9NE6 - chains A and T of the 6 polymer chains in the assembly; structure by electron microscopy, 3.11 A resolution.

== Chain A ==
Protein: DNA polymerase epsilon catalytic subunit A
From: Homo sapiens
Notes: EC 2.7.7.7, 3.1.11.-
UniProt: Q07864 (DPOE1_HUMAN); numbering as in UniProt (aligned over 1-1200)
Sequence (1200 residues; row label = number of the first residue in the row):
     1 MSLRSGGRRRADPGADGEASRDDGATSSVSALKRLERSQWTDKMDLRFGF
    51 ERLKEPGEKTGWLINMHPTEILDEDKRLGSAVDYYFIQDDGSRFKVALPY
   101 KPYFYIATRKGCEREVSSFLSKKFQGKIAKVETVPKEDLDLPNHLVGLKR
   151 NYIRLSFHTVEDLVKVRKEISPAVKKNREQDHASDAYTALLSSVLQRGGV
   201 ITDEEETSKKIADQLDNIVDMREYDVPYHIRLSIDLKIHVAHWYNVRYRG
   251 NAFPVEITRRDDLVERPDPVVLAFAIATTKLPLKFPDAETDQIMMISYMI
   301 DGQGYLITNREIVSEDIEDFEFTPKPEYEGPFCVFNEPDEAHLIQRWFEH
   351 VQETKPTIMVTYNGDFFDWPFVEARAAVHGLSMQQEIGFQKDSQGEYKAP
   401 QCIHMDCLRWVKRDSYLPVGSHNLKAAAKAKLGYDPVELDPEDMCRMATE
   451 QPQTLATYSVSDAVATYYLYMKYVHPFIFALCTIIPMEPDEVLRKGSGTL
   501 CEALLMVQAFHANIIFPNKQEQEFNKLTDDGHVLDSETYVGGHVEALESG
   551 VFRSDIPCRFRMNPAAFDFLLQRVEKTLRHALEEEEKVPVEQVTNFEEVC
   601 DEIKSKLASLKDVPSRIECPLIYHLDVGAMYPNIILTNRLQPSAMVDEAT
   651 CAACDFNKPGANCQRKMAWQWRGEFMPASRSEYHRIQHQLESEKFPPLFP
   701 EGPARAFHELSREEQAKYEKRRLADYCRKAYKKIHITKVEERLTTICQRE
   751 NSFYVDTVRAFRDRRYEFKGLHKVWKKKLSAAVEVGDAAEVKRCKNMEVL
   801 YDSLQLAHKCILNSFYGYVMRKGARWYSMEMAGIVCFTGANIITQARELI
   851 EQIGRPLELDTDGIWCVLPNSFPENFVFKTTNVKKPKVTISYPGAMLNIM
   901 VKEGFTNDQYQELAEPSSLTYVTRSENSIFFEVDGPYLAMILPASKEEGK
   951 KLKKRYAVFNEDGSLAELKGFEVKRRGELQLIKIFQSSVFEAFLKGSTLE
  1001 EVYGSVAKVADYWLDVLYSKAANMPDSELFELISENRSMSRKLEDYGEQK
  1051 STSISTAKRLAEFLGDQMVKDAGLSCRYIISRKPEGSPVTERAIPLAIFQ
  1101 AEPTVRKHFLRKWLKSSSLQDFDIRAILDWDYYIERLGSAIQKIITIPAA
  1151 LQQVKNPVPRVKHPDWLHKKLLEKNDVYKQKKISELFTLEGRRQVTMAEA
Unresolved in the structure: 1-26, 182-212, 868, 1199-1200
Sequence notes: conflict Ala275 (Asp in Q07864), Ala277 (Glu in Q07864)
Curated features (UniProtKB/Swiss-Prot):
  - modified residue: Ser1184 (Phosphoserine)
  - natural variant: Ala189 (A189T: Found in a colorectal sample), Arg231 (R231H: Found in a colorectal sample), Pro286 (P286H: Found in a colorectal sample; P286R: Found in a colorectal sample), Phe367 (F367S: Found in a colorectal sample), Val411 (V411L: In CRCS12; uncertain significance), Leu424 (L424V: In CRCS12), Pro436 (P436R: Found in a colorectal sample), Tyr458 (Y458F: In CRCS12; uncertain significance), Ser459 (S459F: Found in a colorectal sample), Arg762 (R762W: Found in a colorectal sample), Lys777 (K777N: Found in a colorectal sample), Ala1007 (A1007P: In IMAGEI; uncertain significance), 1 further natural variant entry in UniProt
From the paper describing this entry:
  - binding site for the 33-nt DNA strand: Pro286, Gly420, Leu424, Pro441, Met444, Arg672, Glu674, Lys950, Arg976, Ser1038, Ser1040
  - binding site for the 47-nt DNA strand (chain T): Phe285, Phe366, Arg409, Lys733, His735, Lys974
  - disease-associated variants - P286K, P286R: decreased catalytic activity (citing earlier work)
  - conformationally variable residues (loop rearrangement): Lys950, Arg975

== Chain T ==
Molecule: 47-nt DNA strand
Sequence (47 nucleotides; row label = number of the first residue in the row):
     1 GCCAGCAGCAAAGTGAAAAATCTAAAGCATCACCTTGCTGAACCTCA
Unresolved in the structure: 1-13, 40-47

== Chain A / chain T interface ==
Pairs across the interface (24; chain A residue first):
  Phe285(A) with DT14(T), stacking on the base
  Asp287(A) with DT14(T), phosphate contact
  Phe366(A) with DG15(T), base contact; DA18(T), stacking on the base
  Glu396(A) with DA18(T), sugar contact
  Arg409(A) with DA18(T), hydrogen bond to the phosphate; DA19(T), salt bridge to the phosphate
  Lys412(A) with DA18(T), hydrogen bond to the base; DA19(T), base contact
  Val419(A) with DT21(T), phosphate contact
  Arg494(A) with DA19(T), phosphate contact
  Lys495(A) with DA19(T), phosphate contact
  Gly496(A) with DA20(T), phosphate contact
  Lys733(A) with DA29(T), salt bridge to the phosphate
  Ile734(A) with DC28(T), phosphate contact
  His735(A) with DC28(T), salt bridge to the phosphate; DA29(T), phosphate contact
  Arg821(A) with DA20(T), salt bridge to the phosphate
  Lys953(A) with DC22(T), salt bridge to the phosphate
  Glu972(A) with DC22(T), phosphate contact
  Lys974(A) with DT23(T), salt bridge to the phosphate
  Asp1071(A) with DT14(T), phosphate contact
  Ala1072(A) with DT14(T), hydrogen bond to the phosphate
  Gly1073(A) with DT14(T), base contact
Other interface residues (no listed pair), chain A (23 interface residues in all): Asn363, Lys951, Ser1040
Other interface residues (no listed pair), chain T (13 interface residues in all): DA16, DA24, DG27

== Overview ==
The interface between chain A and chain T involves 23 residues on one side and 13 on the other, with 3
hydrogen bonds, 6 salt bridges and 2 aromatic stacking contacts. Polar contacts include Lys412(A)-DA18(T),
Arg409(A)-DA18(T) and Ala1072(A)-DT14(T). The paper reports a binding site for the 33-nt DNA strand at
Pro286(A), Gly420(A) and Leu424(A) among others; P286K and P286R of chain A reduce catalytic activity.
Here chain A is DNA polymerase epsilon catalytic subunit A (Homo sapiens) and chain T is a 47-nt DNA strand.
Entry 9NE6 (Human polymerase epsilon bound to PCNA and DNA with an in-situ-generated mismatch in the
mismatch-editing state) was determined by electron microscopy together with 9NE7, 9NE8, 9NE9 and 9NEA from the
same study.
